9FFB - chains T and B of the 4 polymer chains in the assembly; structure by electron microscopy, 3.59 A resolution.

# Chain T
Molecule: 20-nt DNA strand
Sequence (20 nucleotides; each row starts with the number of its first residue):
    39 CGATGTCTCTAGACAGCTGC

# Chain B
Protein: Fanconi anemia complementation group I
Source organism: Gallus gallus
UniProt: B0I564 (B0I564_CHICK); residue numbers follow UniProt; this construct covers 1-1338
Sequence (1338 residues; row label = number of the first residue in the row):
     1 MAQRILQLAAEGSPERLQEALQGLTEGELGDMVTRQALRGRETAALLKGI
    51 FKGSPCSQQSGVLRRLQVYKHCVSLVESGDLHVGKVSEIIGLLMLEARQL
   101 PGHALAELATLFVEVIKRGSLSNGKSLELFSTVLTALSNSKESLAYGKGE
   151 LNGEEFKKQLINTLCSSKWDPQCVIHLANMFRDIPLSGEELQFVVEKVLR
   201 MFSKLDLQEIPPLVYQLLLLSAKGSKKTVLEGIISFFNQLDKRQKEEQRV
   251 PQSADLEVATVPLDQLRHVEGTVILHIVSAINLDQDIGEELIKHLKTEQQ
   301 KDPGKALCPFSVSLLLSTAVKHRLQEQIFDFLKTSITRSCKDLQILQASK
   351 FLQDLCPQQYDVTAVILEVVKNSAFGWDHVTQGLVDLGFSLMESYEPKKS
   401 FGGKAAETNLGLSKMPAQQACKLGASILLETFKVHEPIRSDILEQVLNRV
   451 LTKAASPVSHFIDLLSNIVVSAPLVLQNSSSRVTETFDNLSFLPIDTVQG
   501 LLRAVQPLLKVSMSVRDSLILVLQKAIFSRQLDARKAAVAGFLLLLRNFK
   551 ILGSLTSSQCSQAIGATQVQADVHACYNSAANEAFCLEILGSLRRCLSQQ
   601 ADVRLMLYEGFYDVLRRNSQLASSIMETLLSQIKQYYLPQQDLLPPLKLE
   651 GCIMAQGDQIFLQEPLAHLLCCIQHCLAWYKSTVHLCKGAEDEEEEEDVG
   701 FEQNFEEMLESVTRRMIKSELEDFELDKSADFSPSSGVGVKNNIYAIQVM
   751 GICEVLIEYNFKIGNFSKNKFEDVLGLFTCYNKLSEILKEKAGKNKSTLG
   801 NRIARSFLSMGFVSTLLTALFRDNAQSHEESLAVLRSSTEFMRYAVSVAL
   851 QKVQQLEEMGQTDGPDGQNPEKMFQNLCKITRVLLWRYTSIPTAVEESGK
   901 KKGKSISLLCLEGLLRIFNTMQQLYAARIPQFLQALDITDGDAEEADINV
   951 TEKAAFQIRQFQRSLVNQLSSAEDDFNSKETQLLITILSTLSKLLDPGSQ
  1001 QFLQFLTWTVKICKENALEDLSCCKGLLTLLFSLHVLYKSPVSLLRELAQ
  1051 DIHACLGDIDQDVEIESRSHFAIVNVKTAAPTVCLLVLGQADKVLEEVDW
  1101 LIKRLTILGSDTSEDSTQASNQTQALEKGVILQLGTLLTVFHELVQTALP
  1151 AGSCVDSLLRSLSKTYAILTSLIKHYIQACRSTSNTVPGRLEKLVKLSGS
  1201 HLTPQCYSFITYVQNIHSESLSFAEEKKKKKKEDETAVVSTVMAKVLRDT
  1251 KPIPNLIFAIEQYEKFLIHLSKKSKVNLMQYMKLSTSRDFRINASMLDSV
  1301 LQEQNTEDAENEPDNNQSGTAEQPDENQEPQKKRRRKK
Disordered / not traced: 1-208, 247-262, 291, 397-414, 554-581, 655-659, 685-699, 892-904, 938-947, 1107-1120, 1168, 1180-1186, 1227-1240, 1299-1338
Curated features (UniProtKB/Swiss-Prot):
  - modified residue: Ser-558 (Phosphoserine), Ser-561 (Phosphoserine), Thr-567 (Phosphothreonine)
  - cross-link: Lys-525 (Glycyl lysine isopeptide (Lys-Gly) (interchain with G-Cter in ubiquitin))
  - mutagenesis: Ser-558 (S558D: Phosphomimetic mutation that promotes ubiquitination on FANCD2; when associated with D-561 and D-567), Ser-561 (S561D: Phosphomimetic mutation that promotes ubiquitination on FANCD2; when associated with D-558 and D-567), Thr-567 (T567D: Phosphomimetic mutation that promotes ubiquitination on FANCD2; when associated with D-558 and D-561)

# Interface between chain T and chain B
Residue-residue contacts - 7 pairs, chain T then chain B:
  DT44(T) / Arg-1248(B)  hydrogen bond to the phosphate
  DC45(T) / Arg-1248(B)  salt bridge to the phosphate
  DT46(T) / Pro-1081(B)  sugar contact
  DT46(T) / Gly-1152(B)  phosphate contact
  DT46(T) / Ser-1153(B)  phosphate contact
  DC47(T) / Leu-1021(B)  sugar contact
  DT48(T) / Leu-1021(B)  phosphate contact
Also at the interface, not in a pair above, chain B (8 interface residues in all): Ser-1022, Lys-1077, Ala-1151

# Summary
Chain T and chain B form an interface of 5 and 8 residues respectively; the contacts include 1 hydrogen bond
and 1 salt bridge. Polar contacts include DT44(T)/Arg-1248(B) and DC45(T)/Arg-1248(B). UniProt lists 3
mutagenesis sites on chain B.
Chain T is a 20-nt DNA strand and chain B is Fanconi anemia complementation group I (Gallus gallus); the
structure, ss-dsDNA-FANCD2-FANCI complex, was determined by electron microscopy together with 9FFF from the
same study.
